PDB entry 7K0P | electron microscopy, 3.10 A resolution | chains B and D of the 8 polymer chains in the assembly

== Chain B ==
Name: Serine palmitoyltransferase 2
From: Homo sapiens
Notes: EC 2.3.1.50
UniProt: O15270 (SPTC2_HUMAN); residues 1-544 here = UniProt positions 1-544
Amino-acid sequence (544 residues; row label = number of the first residue in the row):
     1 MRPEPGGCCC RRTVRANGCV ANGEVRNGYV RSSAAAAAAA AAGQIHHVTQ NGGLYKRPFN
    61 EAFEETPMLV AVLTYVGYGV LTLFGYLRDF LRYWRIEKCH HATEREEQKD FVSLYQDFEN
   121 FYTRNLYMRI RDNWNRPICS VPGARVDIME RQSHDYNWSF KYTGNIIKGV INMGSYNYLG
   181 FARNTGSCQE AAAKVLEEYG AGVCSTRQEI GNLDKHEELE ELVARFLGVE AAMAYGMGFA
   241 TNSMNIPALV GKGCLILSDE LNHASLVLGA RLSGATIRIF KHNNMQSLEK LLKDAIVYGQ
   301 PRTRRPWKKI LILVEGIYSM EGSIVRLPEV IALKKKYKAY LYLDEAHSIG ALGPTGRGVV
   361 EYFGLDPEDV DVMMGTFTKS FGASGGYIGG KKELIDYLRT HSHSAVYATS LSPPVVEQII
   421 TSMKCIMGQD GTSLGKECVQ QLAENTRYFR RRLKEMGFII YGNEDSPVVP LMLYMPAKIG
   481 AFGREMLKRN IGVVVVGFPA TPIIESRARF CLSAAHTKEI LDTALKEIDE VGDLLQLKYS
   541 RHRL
Unresolved in the structure: 1-52
Modified positions: K379 ((2S)-2-amino-6-[[3-hydroxy-2-methyl-5-(phosphonooxymethyl)pyridin-4-yl]methylideneamino]hexanoic acid; LLP)
UniProt features mapped onto this chain:
  - modified residue: K379 (N6-(pyridoxal phosphate)lysine)
  - natural variant: A182 (A182P: In HSAN1C), R183 (R183W: In HSAN1C), V359 (V359M: In HSAN1C loss of normal activity as measured by reduced formation of sphinganine), G382 (G382V: In HSAN1C), I504 (I504F: In HSAN1C loss of normal activity as measured by reduced formation of sphinganine)
  - mutagenesis: Y122 (Y122A: Decreased catalytic activity with L-serine and palmitoyl-CoA as substrates. Does not affect the negative regulation by OMRDL3 and ceramides), L126 (L126W: Some decrease in catalytic activity with L-serine and palmitoyl-CoA as substrates), I130 (I130W: Loss of catalytic activity with L-serine and palmitoyl-CoA as substrates), W134 (W134A: Loss of catalytic activity with L-serine and palmitoyl-CoA as substrates), Y176 (Y176A: Loss of catalytic activity with L-serine and palmitoyl-CoA as substrates), S258 (S258R: Loss of catalytic activity with L-serine and palmitoyl-CoA as substrates), R302 (R302A: Reduces the dimerization propensity with SPTLC1; reduces the dimerization propensity with SPTLC1; when associated with A-305. Does not impair enzymatic activity ...), R304 (R304A: Reduces the dimerization propensity with SPTLC1; when associated with A-302 and A-304. Does not impair enzymatic activity; when associated with A-302 and A-304), R305 (R305A: Reduces the dimerization propensity with SPTLC1; when associated with A-302 and A-304. Does not impair enzymatic activity; when associated with A-302 and A-304), M320 (M320Q: Decreased catalytic activity with L-serine and palmitoyl-CoA as substrates), T378 (T378A: Decreased catalytic activity with L-serine and palmitoyl-CoA as substrates), K379 (K379A: Loss of catalytic activity with L-serine and palmitoyl-CoA as substrates), 3 further mutagenesis entries in UniProt
From the paper describing this entry:
  - mutagenesis - R302A/R304A/R305A: unchanged catalytic activity
  - disease-associated variants - I504F: decreased binding to ORM1-like protein 3 (chain D) (proposed by the authors, not directly observed)
  - disease-associated variants - I504F (proposed by the authors, not directly observed)

== Chain D ==
Name: ORM1-like protein 3
From: Homo sapiens
UniProt: Q8N138 (ORML3_HUMAN); residues 1-153 here = UniProt positions 1-153
Amino-acid sequence (153 residues; row label = number of the first residue in the row):
     1 MNVGTAHSEV NPNTRVMNSR GIWLSYVLAI GLLHIVLLSI PFVSVPVVWT LTNLIHNMGM
    61 YIFLHTVKGT PFETPDQGKA RLLTHWEQMD YGVQFTASRK FLTITPIVLY FLTSFYTKYD
   121 QIHFVLNTVS LMSVLIPKLP QLHGVRIFGI NKY
UniProt features mapped onto this chain:
  - region: M1 to M17 (Important for ceramide level-sensing)
  - modified residue: P137 (Hydroxyproline)
  - mutagenesis: N2 to M17 (Impaired negative regulation of SPT complex activity in the presence of ceramides), N2 to S8 (Impaired negative regulation of SPT complex activity in the presence of ceramides), N2 (Impaired negative regulation of SPT complex activity in the presence of ceramides), N13 (N13A: Disrupted ceramide binding; impaired negative regulation of SPT complex activity in the presence of ceramides; in the absence of ceramides, reduced affinity of SPT complex towards palmitoyl-CoA), V16 (V16R: Impaired negative regulation of SPT complex activity in the presence of ceramides), I22 (I22R: Impaired negative regulation of SPT complex activity in the presence of ceramides), F63 (F63P: Impaired negative regulation of SPT complex activity in the presence of ceramides; F63R: Impaired negative regulation of SPT complex activity in the presence of ceramides), H85 (H85A: No effect on the negative regulation of SPT complex activity in the presence of ceramides), P137 (P137A: Increased protein levels; decreased ubiquitination; increased negative regulation of SPT complex activity)

== How chain B and chain D interact ==
Contacting residue pairs - 49 pairs, chain B then chain D:
  T66(B) - R20(D)  hydrogen bond (backbone-side chain)
  P67(B) - R20(D)
  M68(B) - R20(D)
  M68(B) - G21(D)
  M68(B) - L24(D)  hydrophobic
  A71(B) - R20(D)
  V72(B) - S25(D)
  Y75(B) - S19(D)
  Y75(B) - R20(D)  hydrogen bond (side chain-backbone)
  Y75(B) - G21(D)
  Y75(B) - I22(D)
  Y75(B) - S25(D)
  Q116(B) - R81(D)  hydrogen bond
  F118(B) - V67(D)  hydrophobic
  F118(B) - K68(D)
  F118(B) - T70(D)
  F118(B) - P71(D)
  E119(B) - T70(D)
  E119(B) - P71(D)
  E119(B) - F72(D)
  E119(B) - E73(D)  hydrogen bond (backbone-backbone)
  E119(B) - R81(D)  salt bridge
  F121(B) - P71(D)  hydrogen bond (backbone-backbone)
  Y122(B) - P71(D)  hydrogen bond (backbone-backbone)
  Y122(B) - F72(D)  hydrophobic
  W134(B) - M1(D)
  E260(B) - H7(D)  salt bridge
  E260(B) - S8(D)  hydrogen bond (backbone-backbone)
  L261(B) - A6(D)
  L261(B) - H7(D)
  N262(B) - S8(D)
  V267(B) - S8(D)
  R271(B) - P75(D)  hydrogen bond (side chain-backbone)
  M320(B) - T5(D)
  M320(B) - A6(D)  hydrophobic
  V495(B) - M1(D)
  G497(B) - M1(D)
  P499(B) - M1(D)
  P499(B) - V3(D)
  P499(B) - P12(D)
  A500(B) - M1(D)  hydrophobic
  A500(B) - N2(D)
  A500(B) - T5(D)
  A500(B) - A6(D)  hydrogen bond (backbone-backbone)
  A500(B) - H7(D)  hydrogen bond (backbone-backbone)
  T501(B) - A6(D)
  I503(B) - S19(D)
  I504(B) - R20(D)
  R507(B) - A6(D)
Other interface residues (no listed pair), chain B (35 interface residues in all): E65, Y86, N120, Y127, D259, I279, V496, F498, P502
Other interface residues (no listed pair), chain D (27 interface residues in all): G4, V16, L28, F63, G69

== Overview ==
35 residues of chain B and 27 residues of chain D are in contact; the contacts include 10 hydrogen bonds and 2
salt bridges. Polar pairs include E119(B)-R81(D), E260(B)-H7(D) and T66(B)-R20(D). The paper reports that
I504F of chain B reduces binding to ORM1-like protein 3 (chain D); R302A/R304A/R305A of chain B leave
catalytic activity unchanged.
Chain B is Serine palmitoyltransferase 2 and chain D is ORM1-like protein 3, both from Homo sapiens; the
structure, Human serine palmitoyltransferase complex SPTLC1/SPLTC2/ssSPTa/ORMDL3, class 4, was determined by
electron microscopy, deposited together with 7K0I, 7K0J, 7K0K, 7K0L, 7K0M, 7K0N, 7K0O and 7K0Q.
